Entry 7VAM (electron microscopy, 3.20 A resolution); this record covers chains F and L of the 12 polymer chains in the assembly.

Chain F:
Protein: V-type ATP synthase beta chain
From: Thermus thermophilus HB8
UniProtKB: Q56404 (VATB_THET8); numbering as in UniProt (aligned over 1-478)
Sequence (478 residues; numbered 1 to 478; the number before each row is that of its first residue):
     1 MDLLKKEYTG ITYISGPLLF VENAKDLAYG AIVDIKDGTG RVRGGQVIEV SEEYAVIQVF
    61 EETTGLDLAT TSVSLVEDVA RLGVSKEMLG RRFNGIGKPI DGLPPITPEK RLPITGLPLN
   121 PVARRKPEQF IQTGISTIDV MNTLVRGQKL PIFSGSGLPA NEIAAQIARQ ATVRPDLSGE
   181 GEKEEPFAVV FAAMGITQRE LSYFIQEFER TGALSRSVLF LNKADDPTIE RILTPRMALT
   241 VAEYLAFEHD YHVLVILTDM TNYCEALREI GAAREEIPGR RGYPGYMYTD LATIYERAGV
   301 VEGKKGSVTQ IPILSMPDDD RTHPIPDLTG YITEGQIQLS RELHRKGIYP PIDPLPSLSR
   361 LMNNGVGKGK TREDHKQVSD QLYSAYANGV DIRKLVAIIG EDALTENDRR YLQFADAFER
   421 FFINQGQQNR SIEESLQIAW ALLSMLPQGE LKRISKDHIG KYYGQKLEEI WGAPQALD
Disordered / not traced: 1, 473-478
Ligand contacts: ADP (adenosine-5'-diphosphate): Leu-358, Ser-359, Arg-360, Asn-363

Chain L:
Protein: V-type ATP synthase subunit E
From: Thermus thermophilus HB8
UniProtKB: P74901 (VATE_THET8); residue numbers follow UniProt; this construct covers 1-188
Sequence (188 residues; row label = number of the first residue in the row):
     1 MSKLEAILSQ EVEAEIQALL QEAEAKAEAV KREAEEKAKA LLQARERALE AQYRAALRRA
    61 ESAGELLVAT ARTQARGEVL EEVRRRVREA LEALPQKPEW PEVVRKLALE ALEALPGAKA
   121 LVANPEDLPH LEALARERGV ELQAEPALRL GVRAVGAEGK TQVENSLLAR LDRAWDALSS
   181 KVAQALWG
Disordered / not traced: 1-60

Chain F / chain L interface:
Residue-residue contacts (28; chain F residue first):
  Asp-2(F) / Arg-173(L)  hydrogen bond (backbone-side chain)
  Leu-3(F) / Arg-170(L)
  Leu-3(F) / Arg-173(L)
  Leu-4(F) / Ala-114(L)  hydrophobic
  Leu-4(F) / Glu-164(L)
  Leu-4(F) / Arg-173(L)
  Lys-5(F) / Val-163(L)
  Lys-5(F) / Glu-164(L)  hydrogen bond (backbone-backbone)
  Lys-6(F) / Gln-162(L)
  Lys-6(F) / Val-163(L)
  Glu-7(F) / Thr-161(L)
  Glu-7(F) / Gln-162(L)  hydrogen bond (backbone-backbone)
  Tyr-8(F) / Lys-160(L)
  Tyr-8(F) / Thr-161(L)
  Thr-9(F) / Lys-160(L)  hydrogen bond (backbone-backbone)
  Gly-10(F) / Lys-160(L)
  Glu-22(F) / Lys-160(L)  salt bridge
  Asn-23(F) / Glu-158(L)
  Asn-23(F) / Lys-160(L)
  Asn-23(F) / Thr-161(L)
  Leu-75(F) / Arg-173(L)  hydrogen bond (backbone-side chain)
  Val-76(F) / Arg-173(L)
  Pro-104(F) / Thr-73(L)
  Thr-107(F) / Ser-179(L)
  Pro-108(F) / Asp-176(L)
  Pro-108(F) / Ser-180(L)
  Ser-215(F) / Ser-62(L)  hydrogen bond
  Ser-215(F) / Glu-65(L)
Other interface residues (no listed pair), chain F (18 interface residues in all): Leu-103
Other interface residues (no listed pair), chain L (20 interface residues in all): Gly-77, Leu-80, Asn-165, Ala-174, Ala-183

In short:
Chain F and chain L form an interface of 18 and 20 residues respectively; the contacts include 6 hydrogen
bonds and 1 salt bridge. Polar pairs include Glu-22(F)/Lys-160(L), Asp-2(F)/Arg-173(L) and
Leu-75(F)/Arg-173(L). Ligands of chain F: ADP.
Chain F is V-type ATP synthase beta chain and chain L is V-type ATP synthase subunit E, both from Thermus
thermophilus HB8; the structure, V1EG of V/A-ATPase from Thermus thermophilus, high ATP, state1-2, was
determined by electron microscopy, deposited together with 7VAI, 7VAJ, 7VAK, 7VAL, 7VAN, 7VAO and 11 further
entries.
